Entry 3D5Y (X-ray diffraction, 1.22 A resolution); this record covers chain A.

[Chain A]
Protein: Intracellular arabinanase
Source organism: Geobacillus stearothermophilus
Notes: EC 3.2.1.99
UniProtKB: B3EYM8 (B3EYM8_BACST); residue numbers follow UniProt; this construct covers 2-315
Sequence (314 residues; row label = number of the first residue in the row):
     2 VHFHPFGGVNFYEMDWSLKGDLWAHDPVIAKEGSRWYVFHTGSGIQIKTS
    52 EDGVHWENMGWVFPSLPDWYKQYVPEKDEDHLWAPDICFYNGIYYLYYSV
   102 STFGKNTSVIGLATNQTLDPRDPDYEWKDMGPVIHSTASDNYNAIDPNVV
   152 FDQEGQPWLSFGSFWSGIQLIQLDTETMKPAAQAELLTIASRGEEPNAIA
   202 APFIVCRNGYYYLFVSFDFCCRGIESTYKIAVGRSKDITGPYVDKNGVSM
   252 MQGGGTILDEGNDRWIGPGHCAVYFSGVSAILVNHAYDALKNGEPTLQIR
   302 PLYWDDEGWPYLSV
Disulfide bonds: Cys221-Cys222
Construct notes: engineered mutation Ala201 (Glu in B3EYM8)

[Overview]
Chain A is Intracellular arabinanase (Geobacillus stearothermophilus); the structure, High resolution crystal
structure of 1,5-alpha-arabinanase catalytic mutant (AbnBE201A), was determined by X-ray diffraction (same
publication as 3CU9, 3D5Z, 3D60 and 3D61).
